PDB entry 2JAW | X-ray diffraction, 1.95 A resolution | chain A

# Chain A
Protein: 5'(3')-deoxyribonucleotidase
Source organism: Homo sapiens
Notes: EC 3.1.3.-
UniProtKB: Q9NPB1 (NT5M_HUMAN); residue numbers follow UniProt; this construct covers 32-228
Chain sequence (197 residues; each row starts with the number of its first residue):
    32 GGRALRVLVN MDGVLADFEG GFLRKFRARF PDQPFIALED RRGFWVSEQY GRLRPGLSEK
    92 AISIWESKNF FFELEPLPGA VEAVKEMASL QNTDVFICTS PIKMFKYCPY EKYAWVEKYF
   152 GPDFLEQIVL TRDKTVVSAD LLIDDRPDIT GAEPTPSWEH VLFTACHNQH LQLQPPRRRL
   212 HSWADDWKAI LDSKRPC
Unresolved in the structure: 32-33
Construct notes: engineered mutation Asn41 (Asp in Q9NPB1)
Ion coordination: Mg2+ site 1: Asn41, Asp43, Asp176 (together with bvdu-mp); Mg2+ site 2: Ala119, Leu121, Thr124
Small-molecule neighbours: bvdu-mp (BVP; (E)-5-(2-bromovinyl)-2'-deoxyuridine-5'-monophosphate): Asn41, Met42, Asp43, Phe49, Phe75, Trp76, Val77, Ser78, Ile93, Trp96, Phe102, Cys129, Thr130, Ser131, Pro132, Ile133, Cys139, Lys143, Lys165, Asp175, Asp176, Arg177
Curated features (UniProtKB/Swiss-Prot):
  - active site: Asp43 (Proton donor)
  - binding site (Mg(2+)): Asp43, Asp176
  - binding site (substrate): Asp43, Phe49, Phe75, Trp76, Val77, Trp96, Thr130, Lys165

# In short
Chain A binds bvdu-mp. The Mg2+ site 1 is built by Asn41, Asp43 and Asp176. The Mg2+ site 2 is built by
Ala119, Leu121 and Thr124. Curated annotation (UniProt) lists active-site residue Asp43, Mg2+-binding residues
Asp43 and Asp176 and 8 substrate-binding residues.
Chain A is 5'(3')-deoxyribonucleotidase (Homo sapiens); the structure, Crystal structure of D41N variant of
human mitochondrial 5'(3')- deoxyribonucleotidase (mdN) in complex with 5-bromovinyldeoxyuridine
5'-monophosphate, was determined by X-ray diffraction together with 2JAU, 2JAO and 2JAR from the same study.
